PDB entry 5F98 | X-ray diffraction, 3.28 A resolution | chains A and E of the 12 polymer chains in the assembly

[Chain A (and E)]
Molecule: Probable ATP-dependent RNA helicase DDX58
From: Homo sapiens
Notes: EC 3.6.4.13; chain E of this document is another copy of the same molecule, construct and numbering; everything in this record applies to it too
Reference sequence: O95786 (DDX58_HUMAN); numbering as in UniProt (aligned over 232-925)
Amino-acid sequence (695 residues; numbered 231 to 925; the number before each row is that of its first residue):
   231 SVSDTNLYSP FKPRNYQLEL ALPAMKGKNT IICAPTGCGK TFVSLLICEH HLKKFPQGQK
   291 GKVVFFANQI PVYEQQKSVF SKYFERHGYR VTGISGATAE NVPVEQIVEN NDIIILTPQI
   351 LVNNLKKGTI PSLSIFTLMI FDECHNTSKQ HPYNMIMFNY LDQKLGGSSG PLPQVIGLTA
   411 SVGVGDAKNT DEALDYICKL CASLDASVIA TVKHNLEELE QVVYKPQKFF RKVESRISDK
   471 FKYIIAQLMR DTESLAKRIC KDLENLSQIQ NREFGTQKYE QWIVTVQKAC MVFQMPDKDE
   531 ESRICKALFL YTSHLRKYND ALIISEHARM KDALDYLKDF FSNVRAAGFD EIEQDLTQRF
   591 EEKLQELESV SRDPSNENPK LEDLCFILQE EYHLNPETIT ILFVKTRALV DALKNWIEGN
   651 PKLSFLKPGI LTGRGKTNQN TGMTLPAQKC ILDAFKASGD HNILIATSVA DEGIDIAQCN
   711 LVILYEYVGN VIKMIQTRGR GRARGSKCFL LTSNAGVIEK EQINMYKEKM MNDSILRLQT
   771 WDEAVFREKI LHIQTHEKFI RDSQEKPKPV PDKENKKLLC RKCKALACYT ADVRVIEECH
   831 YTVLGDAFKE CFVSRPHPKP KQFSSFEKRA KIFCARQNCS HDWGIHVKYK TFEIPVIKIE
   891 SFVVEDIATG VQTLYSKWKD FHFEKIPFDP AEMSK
Unresolved in the structure: 231-239, 494-501, 665-689, 923-925 (chain E: 231-241, 468, 492-501, 577-578, 663-689, 923-925)
Sequence notes: expression tag (231)
Ion coordination: Zn2+: Cys810, Cys813, Cys864, Cys869
Ligand contacts:
  - 7N-methyl-8-hydroguanosine-5'-diphosphate (M7G): His847, Lys851, Lys858, Lys861, Asp872, Ile875, Lys888
  - Mg2+ (MG): Glu827, Cys829, His830, Ser854
Swiss-Prot annotation at these positions:
  - motif: Asp372 to His375 (DECH box)
  - binding site (ATP): Ala264 to Thr271
  - binding site (Zn(2+)): Cys810, Cys813, Cys864, Cys869
  - modified residue: Asn495 (Microbial infection: Deamidated asparagine), Asn549 (Microbial infection: Deamidated asparagine), Thr770 (Phosphothreonine), Ser854 (Phosphoserine), Ser855 (Phosphoserine), Lys858 (N6-acetyllysine), Lys909 (N6-acetyllysine)
  - cross-link: Lys812 (Glycyl lysine isopeptide (Lys-Gly) (interchain with G-Cter in ubiquitin))
  - natural variant: Cys268 (C268F: In SGMRT2), Glu373 (E373A: In SGMRT2)
  - mutagenesis: Lys270 (K270A: No IRF3 signaling activity. Loss of dsRNA-induced ATPase activity. No effect on ds-RNA binding. Changed RIG-I signaling pathway), Asp372 to His375 (Loss of dsRNA-induced ATPase activity. No effect on ds-RNA binding. Changed RIG-I signaling pathway), Thr409 to Ser411 (Loss of dsRNA-induced ATPase activity. No effect on ds-RNA binding. Changed RIG-I signaling pathway), Asn495 (N495Q: Complete loss of herpes simplex virus 1 UL37-mediated deamidation; when associated with Q-549), Asn549 (N549Q: Complete loss of herpes simplex virus 1 UL37-mediated deamidation; when associated with Q-495), Phe633 to Thr636 (Loss of dsRNA-induced ATPase activity. Changed RIG-I signaling pathway), Thr697 to Asp701 (No effect on dsRNA-induced ATPase activity. Changed RIG-I signaling pathway), Gln726 to Arg730 (Loss of dsRNA-induced ATPase activity. Changed RIG-I signaling pathway), Lys788 (K788R: Decreased polyubiquitination. Loss of function in RIG-I signaling pathway. Decreased ubiquitination and function in RIG-I signaling pathway without effect on RNA-binding ...), Lys849 (K849R: Decreased ubiquitination and function in RIG-I signaling pathway without effect on RNA-binding; when associated with R-788, R-851, R-888, R-907 and R-909), Lys851 (K851R: Decreased ubiquitination and function in RIG-I signaling pathway without effect on RNA-binding; when associated with R-788, R-849, R-888, R-907 and R-909), Lys888 (K888R: Decreased ubiquitination and function in RIG-I signaling pathway without effect on RNA-binding; when associated with R-788, R-849, R-851, R-907 and R-909), 2 further mutagenesis entries in UniProt
From the paper describing this entry:
  - binding site for 7N-methyl-8-hydroguanosine-5'-diphosphate: Lys858
  - binding site for the 24-nt RNA strand: His830, Val886
  - mutagenesis - H830A: increased binding to Cap-1 HP RNA
  - mutagenesis - H830A: increased binding to 2'-O-methylated 5'ppp HP RNA
  - mutagenesis - H830A: increased signaling in response to Cap-1 dsRNA
  - mutagenesis - H830A: increased signaling in response to 5'ppp 2'O-Me HP RNA
  - mutagenesis - H830A: increased signaling in response to in the absence of RNA stimulation
  - mutagenesis - H830A: unchanged expression
  - specificity-determining residues: His830
  - mutagenesis - H830A: unchanged signaling in response to 5'ppp
  - mutagenesis - H830A: increased signaling in response to Cap-0 dsRNA

[How chain A and chain E interact]
Residue-residue contacts - 45 pairs, chain A then chain E:
  Lys418(A) - Phe616(E)
  Asn419(A) - Glu620(E)
  Thr420(A) - Glu620(E)  hydrogen bond (backbone-side chain)
  Thr420(A) - Leu624(E)
  Leu446(A) - Arg734(E)
  Glu450(A) - Arg734(E)  salt bridge
  Gln451(A) - Glu447(E)
  Tyr454(A) - Glu450(E)
  Lys455(A) - Gln457(E)  hydrogen bond
  Gln457(A) - Lys455(E)
  Gln457(A) - Met755(E)
  Phe459(A) - Met755(E)
  Phe459(A) - Lys759(E)
  Phe460(A) - Gln752(E)
  Phe616(A) - Lys418(E)
  Phe616(A) - Asn419(E)
  Phe616(A) - Tyr756(E)
  Glu620(A) - Asn419(E)
  Glu620(A) - Thr420(E)  hydrogen bond (side chain-backbone)
  Glu621(A) - Lys759(E)  salt bridge
  His623(A) - Thr420(E)
  His623(A) - Arg767(E)
  Leu624(A) - Thr420(E)
  Leu624(A) - Asp763(E)
  Arg734(A) - Leu446(E)
  Arg734(A) - Glu450(E)  salt bridge
  Lys737(A) - Lys759(E)
  Lys737(A) - Asp763(E)  salt bridge
  Phe739(A) - Tyr756(E)  hydrophobic
  Ile748(A) - Gln752(E)
  Gln752(A) - Phe460(E)
  Met755(A) - Gln457(E)
  Met755(A) - Lys458(E)
  Met755(A) - Phe459(E)
  Tyr756(A) - Arg461(E)
  Tyr756(A) - Phe616(E)
  Tyr756(A) - Glu620(E)
  Tyr756(A) - Phe739(E)  hydrophobic
  Lys759(A) - Phe459(E)
  Lys759(A) - Glu621(E)  salt bridge
  Lys759(A) - Leu624(E)
  Lys759(A) - Lys737(E)
  Asp763(A) - Leu624(E)
  Asp763(A) - Lys737(E)  salt bridge
  Arg767(A) - His623(E)  hydrogen bond
Also at the interface, not in a pair above, chain A (28 interface residues in all): Asp421, Arg461
Also at the interface, not in a pair above, chain E (28 interface residues in all): Asp421, Tyr454

[In short]
Chain A and chain E each contribute 28 residues to their interface, with 4 hydrogen bonds and 6 salt bridges.
Polar pairs include Glu450(A)-Arg734(E), Glu621(A)-Lys759(E) and Lys737(A)-Asp763(E). The paper reports a
binding site for the 24-nt RNA strand at His830(A) and Val886(A); H830A of chain A increases binding to Cap-1
HP RNA.
Both chains are Probable ATP-dependent RNA helicase DDX58 (Homo sapiens). Entry 5F98 (Crystal structure of
RIG-I in complex with Cap-0 RNA) was determined by X-ray diffraction, deposited together with 5F9F and 5F9H.
